3VL8 - chain A; structure by X-ray diffraction, 1.90 A resolution.

== Chain A ==
Molecule: Xyloglucan-specific endo-beta-1,4-glucanase A
Source organism: Aspergillus aculeatus
Notes: EC 3.2.1.151
Reference sequence: O94218 (XGEA_ASPAC); residues 1-224 here correspond to UniProt positions 15-238 (UniProt number = residue number + 14)
Sequence (229 residues; each row starts with the number of its first residue; numbers below 1 keep their minus sign (Gly-4 is residue -4)):
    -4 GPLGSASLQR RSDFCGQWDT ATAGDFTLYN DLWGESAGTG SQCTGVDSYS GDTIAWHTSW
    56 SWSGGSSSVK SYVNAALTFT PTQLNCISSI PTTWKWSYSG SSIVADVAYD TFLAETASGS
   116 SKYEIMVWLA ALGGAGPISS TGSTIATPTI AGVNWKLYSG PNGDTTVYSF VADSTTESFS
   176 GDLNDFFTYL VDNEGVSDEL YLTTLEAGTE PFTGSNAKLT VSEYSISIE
Unresolved in the structure: -4 to 3
Construct notes: expression tag (-4 to 0)
Disulfides: Cys10-Cys38
What the authors report for this chain:
  - catalytic residues: Glu119, Glu205 (proposed by the authors, not directly observed)
  - specificity-determining residues: Tyr24
  - mutagenesis - W13A, W13A/W28A, W28A: abolished catalytic activity on xyloglucan
  - mutagenesis - Y24A: decreased catalytic activity

== Overview ==
From the paper: catalytic residues Glu119 and Glu205; W13A, W13A/W28A and W28A abolish catalytic activity on
xyloglucan.
Chain A is Xyloglucan-specific endo-beta-1,4-glucanase A (Aspergillus aculeatus); the structure, Crystal
structure of XEG, was determined by X-ray diffraction (same publication as 3VL9, 3VLA and 3VLB).
